6HJS - chains A and B; structure by X-ray diffraction, 1.61 A resolution.

[Chain A (and B)]
Protein: Uncharacterized protein
Organism: Trametes versicolor FP-101664 SS1
Notes: chain B of this document is another copy of the same molecule, construct and numbering; everything in this record applies to it too
Reference sequence: R7S6N2 (R7S6N2_TRAVS); residue numbers follow UniProt; this construct covers 1-236
Chain sequence (242 residues; row label = number of the first residue in the row):
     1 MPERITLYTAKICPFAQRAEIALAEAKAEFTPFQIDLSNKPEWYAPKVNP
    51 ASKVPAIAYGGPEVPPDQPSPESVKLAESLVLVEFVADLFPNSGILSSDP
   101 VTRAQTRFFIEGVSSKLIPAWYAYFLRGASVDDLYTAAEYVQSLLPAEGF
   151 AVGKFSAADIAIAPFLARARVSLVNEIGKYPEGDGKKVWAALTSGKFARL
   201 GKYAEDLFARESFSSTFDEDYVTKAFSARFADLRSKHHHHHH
Unresolved in the structure: 1, 238-242
Construct notes: expression tag (237-242)
Covalent attachments: glutathione (GSH) linked to C13
Ligand contacts: glutathione (GSH): P14, F15, R18, L37, K40, S52, K53, V54, P55, E78, S79
What the authors report for this chain:
  - binding site for glutathione: C13
  - catalytic residues: C13

[How chain A and chain B interact]
Pairs across the interface (34):
  Y59(A) - V101(B)  hydrophobic
  V74(A) - V101(B)  hydrophobic
  V74(A) - Q105(B)
  A77(A) - F108(B)
  E78(A) - F108(B)
  E78(A) - E111(B)
  V81(A) - A104(B)
  V81(A) - R107(B)
  V81(A) - F108(B)
  E84(A) - R107(B)  salt bridge
  F85(A) - P100(B)
  F85(A) - V101(B)
  D88(A) - P100(B)
  D88(A) - R103(B)  salt bridge
  D88(A) - R107(B)  salt bridge
  L89(A) - P100(B)  hydrophobic
  P100(A) - F85(B)
  P100(A) - D88(B)
  P100(A) - L89(B)  hydrophobic
  V101(A) - Y59(B)  hydrophobic
  V101(A) - V74(B)  hydrophobic
  V101(A) - F85(B)  hydrophobic
  R103(A) - D88(B)  salt bridge
  R103(A) - R103(B)
  A104(A) - V81(B)
  Q105(A) - V74(B)
  R107(A) - V81(B)
  R107(A) - E84(B)  salt bridge
  R107(A) - D88(B)  salt bridge
  R107(A) - R107(B)
  F108(A) - A77(B)
  F108(A) - E78(B)
  F108(A) - V81(B)
  E111(A) - E78(B)
Interface residues without a listed pair, chain A (18 interface residues in all): L76
Interface residues without a listed pair, chain B (18 interface residues in all): L76

[Summary]
Chain A and chain B each contribute 18 residues to their interface, with 6 salt bridges. Polar pairs include
E84(A)-R107(B), D88(A)-R103(B) and D88(A)-R107(B). Glutathione is covalently linked to C13(A). The paper
reports the catalytic residue C13(A); a binding site for glutathione at C13(A).
Both chains are Uncharacterized protein (Trametes versicolor FP-101664 SS1). Entry 6HJS (Crystal structure of
glutathione transferase Omega 1C from Trametes versicolor) was determined by X-ray diffraction, deposited
together with 6SR8, 6SR9, 6SRA and 6SRB.
